Entry 4HHR (X-ray diffraction, 1.51 A resolution); this record covers chain A.

# Chain A
Protein: Alpha-dioxygenase
Organism: Arabidopsis thaliana
UniProt: Q9SGH6 (Q9SGH6_ARATH); residues 1-639 here = UniProt positions 1-639
Chain sequence (652 residues; row label = number of the first residue in the row; numbers below 1 keep their minus sign (Met-11 is residue -11)):
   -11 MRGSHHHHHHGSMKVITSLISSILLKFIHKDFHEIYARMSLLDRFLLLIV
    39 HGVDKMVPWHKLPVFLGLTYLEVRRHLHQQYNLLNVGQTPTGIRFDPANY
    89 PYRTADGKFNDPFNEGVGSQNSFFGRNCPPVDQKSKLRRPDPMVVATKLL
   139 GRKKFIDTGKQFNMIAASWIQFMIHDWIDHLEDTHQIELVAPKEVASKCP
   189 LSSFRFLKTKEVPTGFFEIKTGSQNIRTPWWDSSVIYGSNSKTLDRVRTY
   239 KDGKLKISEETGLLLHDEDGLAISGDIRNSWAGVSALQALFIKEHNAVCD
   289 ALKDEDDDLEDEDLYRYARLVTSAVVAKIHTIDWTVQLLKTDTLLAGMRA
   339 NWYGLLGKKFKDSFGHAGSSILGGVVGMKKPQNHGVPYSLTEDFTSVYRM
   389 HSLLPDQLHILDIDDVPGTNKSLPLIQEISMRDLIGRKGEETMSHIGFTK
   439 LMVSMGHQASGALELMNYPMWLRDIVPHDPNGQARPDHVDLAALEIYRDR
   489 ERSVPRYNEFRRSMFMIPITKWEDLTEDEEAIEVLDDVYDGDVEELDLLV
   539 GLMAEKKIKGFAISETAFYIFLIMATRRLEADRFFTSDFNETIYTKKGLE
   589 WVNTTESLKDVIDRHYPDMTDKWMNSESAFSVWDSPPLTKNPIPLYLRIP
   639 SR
Disordered / not traced: -11 to -1, 640
Differences from the reference sequence: expression tag (-11 to 0, 640)
Metal / ion sites: Ca2+ site 1: Asp164, Thr216, Trp218, Asp220, Ser222; Ca2+ site 2: Asp294, Asp296; heme Fe: His389 (together with imidazole); Ca2+ site 3 near Asp403 (its only coordinating residue here); Ca2+ site 4: Glu518, Glu521; Ca2+ site 5 near Thr592 (its only coordinating residue here); Ca2+ site 6 near Asp606 (its only coordinating residue here); Ca2+ site 7 near Asp622 (its only coordinating residue here)
Residues lining bound ligands: heme (HEM): Phe112, Ala155, Ile158, Gln159, Ile162, Ile166, Asp167, His168, Glu170, Asn267, Ser268, Trp269, Thr383, Tyr386, Arg387, Met388, His389, Leu392, Ile423, Trp459, Leu460, Ile463, Pro465, Leu479, Leu482, Arg486, Arg490
Curated features (UniProtKB/Swiss-Prot):
  - active site: His163 (Proton acceptor)
  - binding site (Ca(2+)): Asp164, Thr216, Trp218, Asp220, Ser222
  - binding site (heme b): His168, His389, Arg486, Arg490
  - site: Arg266 (Transition state stabilizer)
  - mutagenesis: Gln159 (Q159N/S/V: Slightly reduces oxygenase activity), His163 (H163C: Reduces oxygenase activity 17-fold; H163M: Reduces oxygenase activity 6-fold; H163Q: Reduces oxygenase activity more than 100-fold; H163Y: Reduces oxygenase activity 8-fold), His318 (H318A: Reduces oxygenase activity 14-fold; H318Q: Reduces oxygenase activity 4-fold), Thr323 (T323A: Reduces oxygenase activity 14-fold; T323L: Abolishes oxygenase activity), Tyr386 (Y386F: Abolishes oxygenase activity; Y386F: Reduces oxygenase activity more than 100-fold), Arg387 (R387H: No effect on oxygenase activity), His389 (H389C/M: Reduces oxygenase activity 13-fold), Arg565 (R565A: Slightly reduces oxygenase activity; R565K: Reduces oxygenase activity 3-fold; R565L: Reduces oxygenase activity 2-fold), Arg566 (R566A/L: Abolishes oxygenase activity; R566K: Reduces oxygenase activity 36-fold)
From the paper describing this entry:
  - heme coordination: His389
  - binding site for imidazole: His163
  - contacts within the chain: Glu170-Arg473 (salt bridge), Gln174-Asp475, Phe382-Tyr386 (pi stacking), Tyr386-Phe559 (pi stacking), Asn371-Arg565 (hydrogen bond), Val374-Arg565 (hydrogen bond), Pro375-Arg565 (hydrogen bond)
  - binding site for heme: Gln159, His168, Ile463, Arg486, Arg490
  - Ca2+ coordination: Asp164, Thr216 to Ser222
  - catalytic residues: Tyr386 (citing earlier work)
  - binding site for chloride ion: His318, Thr323, Tyr386, Arg566
  - catalytic residues: His318, Thr323, Arg566 (proposed by the authors, not directly observed)
  - mutagenesis - Q159N, Q159S, Q159V: unchanged catalytic activity on LA
  - mutagenesis - H318A, H318Q, T323A, R565A, R565K, R565L, R566K: decreased catalytic activity
  - mutagenesis - T323L, Y386F, R566A, R566L: abolished catalytic activity

# Summary
Ligands of chain A: heme. Asp164, Thr216, Trp218, Asp220 and Ser222 coordinate Ca2+ site 1. UniProt lists
active-site residue His163, 5 Ca2+-binding residues, 4 heme b-binding residues and 9 mutagenesis sites. The
paper reports catalytic residues Tyr386, His318 and Thr323 among others; H318A, H318Q and T323A, among others,
reduce catalytic activity; 14 substitutions were tested in all.
Chain A is Alpha-dioxygenase (Arabidopsis thaliana); the structure, Crystal Structure of fatty acid
alpha-dioxygenase (Arabidopsis thaliana), was determined by X-ray diffraction, deposited together with 4HHS.
